Entry 7UJL (electron microscopy, 3.30 A resolution); this record covers chains A and C of the 3 polymer chains in the assembly.

Chain A:
Molecule: Recombination protein bet
Organism: Escherichia virus Lambda
Notes: fragment: N-terminal domain
UniProt: P03698 (VBET_LAMBD); residues 1-177 here = UniProt positions 1-177
Sequence (185 residues; row label = number of the first residue in the row):
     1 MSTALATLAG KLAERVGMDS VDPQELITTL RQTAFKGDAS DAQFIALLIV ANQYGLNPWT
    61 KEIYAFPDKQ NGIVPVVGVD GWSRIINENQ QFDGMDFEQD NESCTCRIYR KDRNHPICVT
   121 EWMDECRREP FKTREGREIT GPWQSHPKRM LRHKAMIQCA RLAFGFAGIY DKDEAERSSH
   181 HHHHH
Not modelled in the structure: 1-2, 133-138, 170-185
Sequence notes: expression tag (178-185)
Reported in the primary citation:
  - binding site for Template DNA: Arg128, Trp143, His146, Arg149, His153, Lys154
  - binding site for Complementary DNA (chain C): Phe66, Lys69
  - conformationally variable residues (order/disorder transition): Thr133 to Glu138

Chain C:
Molecule: Complementary DNA
Sequence (27 nucleotides; numbered -18 to 8; the number before each row is that of its first residue; numbers below 1 keep their minus sign (DC-18 is residue -18)):
   -18 CCAGCGGCAG ATGGTAAAGC TGCTGCA
Not modelled in the structure: -18 to 0, 5-8

Interface between chain A and chain C:
Pairs across the interface (5; chain A residue first):
  Phe66(A) - DG3(C)  stacking on the base
  Lys69(A) - DC4(C)  salt bridge to the phosphate
  Arg128(A) - DT2(C)  hydrogen bond to the base
  Phe131(A) - DC1(C)  sugar contact
  Phe131(A) - DT2(C)  sugar contact
Interface residues without a listed pair, chain A (5 interface residues in all): Val74

In short:
5 residues of chain A face 4 of chain C across their interface; the contacts include 1 hydrogen bond, 1 salt
bridge and 1 aromatic stacking contact. Polar contacts include Arg128(A)-DT2(C) and Lys69(A)-DC4(C). The paper
reports a binding site for Template DNA at Arg128(A), Trp143(A) and His146(A) among others; a binding site for
Complementary DNA (chain C) at Phe66(A) and Lys69(A).
Chain A is Recombination protein bet (Escherichia virus Lambda) and chain C is Complementary DNA; the
structure, Bacteriophage Lambda Red-Beta N-terminal domain helical assembly in complex with dsDNA, was
determined by electron microscopy.
